Entry 8D7H (electron microscopy, 3.40 A resolution); this record covers chains C and D of the 6 polymer chains in the assembly.

[Chain C]
Molecule: Ciliary neurotrophic factor receptor subunit alpha
From: Homo sapiens
UniProtKB: P26992 (CNTFR_HUMAN); residues 23-342 here = UniProt positions 23-342
Chain sequence (348 residues; each row starts with the number of its first residue):
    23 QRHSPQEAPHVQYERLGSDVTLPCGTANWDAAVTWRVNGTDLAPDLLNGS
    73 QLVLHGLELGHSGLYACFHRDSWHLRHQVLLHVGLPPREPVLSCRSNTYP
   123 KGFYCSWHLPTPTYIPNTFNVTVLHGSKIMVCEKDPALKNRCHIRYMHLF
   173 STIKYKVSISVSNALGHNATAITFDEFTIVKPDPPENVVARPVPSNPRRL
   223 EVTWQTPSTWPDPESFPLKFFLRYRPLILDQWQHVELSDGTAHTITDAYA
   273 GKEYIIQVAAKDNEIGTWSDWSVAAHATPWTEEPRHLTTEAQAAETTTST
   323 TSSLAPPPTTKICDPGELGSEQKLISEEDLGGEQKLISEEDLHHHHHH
Not modelled in the structure: 23, 306-370
Cystine bridges: Cys46-Cys89, Cys116-Cys127, Cys154-Cys164
Covalent attachments: N-acetylglucosamine (NAG) linked to Asn60, Asn70, Asn142, Asn190
Differences from the reference sequence: expression tag (343-370)
Curated features (UniProtKB/Swiss-Prot):
  - motif: Trp290 to Ser294 (WSXWS motif)
  - lipidation: Ser342 (GPI-anchor amidated serine)
  - glycosylation (N-linked (GlcNAc...) asparagine): Asn60, Asn70, Asn142, Asn190

[Chain D]
Molecule: Cardiotrophin-like cytokine factor 1
From: Homo sapiens
UniProtKB: Q9UBD9 (CLCF1_HUMAN); numbering as in UniProt (aligned over 28-225)
Chain sequence (204 residues; each row starts with the number of its first residue):
    28 LNRTGDPGPGPSIQKTYDLTRYLEHQLRSLAGTYLNYLGPPFNEPDFNPP
    78 RLGAETLPRATVDLEVWRSLNDKLRLTQNYEAYSHLLCYLRGLNRQAATA
   128 ELRRSLAHFCTSLQGLLGSIAGVMAALGYPLPQPLPGTEPTWTPGPAHSD
   178 FLQKMDDFWLLKELQTWLWRSAKDFNRLKKKMQPPAAAVTLHLGAHGFHH
   228 HHHH
Not modelled in the structure: 28-33, 212-231
Differences from the reference sequence: expression tag (226-231)
Curated features (UniProtKB/Swiss-Prot):
  - glycosylation: Asn29 (N-linked (GlcNAc...) asparagine)

[Interface between chain C and chain D]
Contacting residue pairs - 32 pairs, chain C then chain D:
  Gly148(C) - Asn75(D)
  Met169(C) - Asp90(D)
  Leu171(C) - Ala87(D)
  Leu171(C) - Thr88(D)
  Leu171(C) - Val89(D)
  Leu171(C) - Leu91(D)  hydrophobic
  Phe172(C) - Ala87(D)
  Phe172(C) - Thr88(D)  hydrogen bond (backbone-side chain)
  Phe172(C) - Thr193(D)
  Ser173(C) - Thr88(D)
  Thr174(C) - Lys189(D)
  Thr174(C) - Thr193(D)  hydrogen bond
  Lys176(C) - Pro72(D)  hydrogen bond (side chain-backbone)
  Lys176(C) - Asp73(D)  hydrogen bond (side chain-backbone)
  Lys176(C) - Asn75(D)
  Lys176(C) - Lys189(D)
  Thr195(C) - Asp73(D)
  Asp234(C) - Arg95(D)  salt bridge
  Glu236(C) - Lys207(D)  hydrogen bond (backbone-side chain)
  Ser237(C) - Arg204(D)  hydrogen bond
  Ser237(C) - Lys207(D)
  Phe238(C) - Lys200(D)
  Pro239(C) - Lys207(D)
  Asp284(C) - Lys200(D)  salt bridge
  Asn285(C) - Asn203(D)
  Glu286(C) - Tyr44(D)  hydrogen bond
  Glu286(C) - Arg48(D)
  Glu286(C) - Trp196(D)
  Glu286(C) - Lys200(D)
  Glu286(C) - Asn203(D)  hydrogen bond
  Ile287(C) - Trp196(D)  hydrophobic
  Ile287(C) - Lys200(D)
Interface residues without a listed pair, chain C (18 interface residues in all): His170
Interface residues without a listed pair, chain D (23 interface residues in all): Trp94, Trp186, Glu190, Arg197, Ala199

[Overview]
Chain C and chain D form an interface of 18 and 23 residues respectively; the contacts include 8 hydrogen
bonds and 2 salt bridges. Polar contacts include Asp234(C)-Arg95(D), Asp284(C)-Lys200(D) and
Phe172(C)-Thr88(D). N-acetylglucosamine is covalently linked to Asn60(C), Asn70(C), Asn142(C) and Asn190(C).
Chain C is Ciliary neurotrophic factor receptor subunit alpha and chain D is Cardiotrophin-like cytokine
factor 1, both from Homo sapiens; the structure, Cryo-EM structure of human CLCF1 in complex with CRLF1 and
CNTFR alpha, was determined by electron microscopy together with 8D74, 8D7R, 8D82 and 8D85 from the same
study.
